4YQW - chains A and T of the 3 polymer chains in the assembly; structure by X-ray diffraction, 2.06 A resolution.

# Chain A
Molecule: DNA polymerase eta
From: Homo sapiens
Notes: EC 2.7.7.7
UniProtKB: Q9Y253 (POLH_HUMAN); residue numbers follow UniProt; this construct covers 1-432
Amino-acid sequence (435 residues; each row starts with the number of its first residue; numbers below 1 keep their minus sign (Gly-2 is residue -2)):
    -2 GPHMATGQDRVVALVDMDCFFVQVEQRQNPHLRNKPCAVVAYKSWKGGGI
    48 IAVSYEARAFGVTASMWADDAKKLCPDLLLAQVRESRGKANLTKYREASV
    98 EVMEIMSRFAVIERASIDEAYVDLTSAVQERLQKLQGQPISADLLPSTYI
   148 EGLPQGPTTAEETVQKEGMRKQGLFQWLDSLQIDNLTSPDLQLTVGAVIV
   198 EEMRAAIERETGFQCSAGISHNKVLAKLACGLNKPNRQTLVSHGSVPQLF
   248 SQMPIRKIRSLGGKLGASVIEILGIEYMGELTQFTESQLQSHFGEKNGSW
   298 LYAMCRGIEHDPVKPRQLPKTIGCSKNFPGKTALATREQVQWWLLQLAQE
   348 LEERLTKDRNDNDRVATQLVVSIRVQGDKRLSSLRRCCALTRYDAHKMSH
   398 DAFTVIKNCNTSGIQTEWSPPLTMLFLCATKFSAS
Not modelled in the structure: 155-159, 410-412
Construct notes: expression tag (-2 to 0); engineered mutation Ala38 (Gln in Q9Y253), Ala61 (Arg in Q9Y253)
Metal / ion sites: Ca2+ site 1: Asp13, Met14, Asp115 (together with 2'-deoxycytidine-5'-triphosphate); Ca2+ site 2: Asp13, Asp115, Glu116 (together with 2'-deoxycytidine-5'-triphosphate) (shared with 1 residue of chain P)
Small-molecule neighbours: 2'-deoxycytidine-5'-triphosphate (DCP): Asp13, Met14, Asp15, Cys16, Phe17, Phe18, Ile48, Ala49, Tyr52, Arg55, Ile114, Asp115, Glu116, Lys231
Swiss-Prot annotation at these positions:
  - binding site (Mg(2+)): Asp13, Met14, Asp115, Glu116
  - binding site (Mn(2+)): Asp13, Met14, Asp115, Glu116
  - natural variant: Val37 (deletion: In XPV), Leu75 (deletion: In XPV), Arg93 (R93P: In XPV), Arg111 (R111H: In XPV), Thr122 (T122P: In XPV), Gly153 (G153D: In a breast cancer sample), Thr191 (T191P: In XPV), Gly263 (G263V: In XPV), Val266 (V266D: In XPV), Gly295 (G295R: In XPV), Arg361 (R361S: In XPV)
  - mutagenesis: Tyr52 (Y52A/F: Reduces DNA polymerase activity; Y52E: Reduces DNA polymerase activity. Increases fidelity of replication and reduces translesion bypass), Ser62 (S62G: Increased DNA polymerase activity and translesion bypass compared to wild-type), Ala68 (A68S/V: Severe reduction in thymine dimer translesion bypass), Asn324 to Pro326 (Reduces binding to chromatin and to monoubiquitinated PCNA. Abolishes binding to monoubiquitinated PCNA; when associated with 705-E--H-713 Del)
From the paper describing this entry:
  - mutagenesis - Q38A/R61A (16-fold), R61A: decreased catalytic activity on 2'-deoxycytidine-5'-triphosphate
  - mutagenesis - Q38A/R61A (5.9-fold): decreased catalytic activity on dCTP insertion opposite G
  - mutagenesis - Q38A/R61A: decreased catalytic activity on dCTP incorporation opposite 8-oxoG

# Chain T
Molecule: 12-nt DNA strand
Sequence (12 nucleotides; row label = number of the first residue in the row):
     1 CATGATGACGCT
Not modelled in the structure: 1
Small-molecule neighbours: 2'-deoxycytidine-5'-triphosphate (DCP): DT3, DG4, DA5

# Chain A / chain T interface
Pairs across the interface - 40 pairs, chain A then chain T:
  Tyr39(A) - DG4(T)  phosphate contact
  Tyr39(A) - DA5(T)  hydrogen bond to the phosphate
  Trp42(A) - DT3(T)  base contact
  Gly45(A) - DG4(T)  phosphate contact
  Gly46(A) - DT3(T)  sugar contact
  Gly46(A) - DG4(T)  hydrogen bond to the phosphate
  Ile47(A) - DT3(T)  base contact
  Ile48(A) - DT3(T)  base contact
  Ile48(A) - DG4(T)  base contact
  Ser62(A) - DT3(T)  sugar contact
  Trp64(A) - DA2(T)  sugar contact
  Trp64(A) - DT3(T)  sugar contact
  Trp64(A) - DG4(T)  phosphate contact
  Lys86(A) - DT6(T)  salt bridge to the phosphate
  Ala87(A) - DA5(T)  sugar contact
  Leu89(A) - DA5(T)  phosphate contact
  Leu89(A) - DT6(T)  phosphate contact
  Arg93(A) - DT6(T)  salt bridge to the phosphate
  Arg93(A) - DG7(T)  salt bridge to the phosphate
  Lys311(A) - DC9(T)  salt bridge to the phosphate
  Arg313(A) - DA8(T)  phosphate contact
  Arg313(A) - DC9(T)  salt bridge to the phosphate
  Pro316(A) - DA8(T)  phosphate contact
  Lys317(A) - DA8(T)  hydrogen bond to the phosphate
  Lys317(A) - DC9(T)  phosphate contact
  Thr318(A) - DG7(T)  sugar contact
  Thr318(A) - DA8(T)  hydrogen bond to the phosphate
  Ile319(A) - DG7(T)  phosphate contact
  Gly320(A) - DT6(T)  sugar contact
  Gly320(A) - DG7(T)  hydrogen bond to the phosphate
  Cys321(A) - DT6(T)  phosphate contact
  Ser322(A) - DA5(T)  sugar contact
  Ser322(A) - DT6(T)  hydrogen bond to the phosphate
  Lys323(A) - DA5(T)  phosphate contact
  Asn324(A) - DG4(T)  sugar contact
  Asn324(A) - DA5(T)  hydrogen bond to the phosphate
  Pro326(A) - DT3(T)  sugar contact
  Pro326(A) - DG4(T)  phosphate contact
  Arg351(A) - DT6(T)  salt bridge to the phosphate
  Arg351(A) - DG7(T)  salt bridge to the phosphate
Other interface residues (no listed pair), chain A (32 interface residues in all): Ala38, Ala61, Arg111, Leu315, Gly327, Thr329, Glu347

# Summary
32 residues of chain A and 8 residues of chain T are in contact, with 7 hydrogen bonds and 7 salt bridges.
Polar pairs include Tyr39(A)-DA5(T), Gly46(A)-DG4(T) and Lys317(A)-DA8(T). The paper reports that Q38A/R61A
and R61A of chain A reduce catalytic activity on 2'-deoxycytidine-5'-triphosphate; Q38A/R61A of chain A reduce
catalytic activity on dCTP insertion opposite G.
Chain A is DNA polymerase eta (Homo sapiens) and chain T is a 12-nt DNA strand; the structure, Mutant Human
DNA Polymerase Eta Q38A/R61A Inserting dCTP Opposite Template G, was determined by X-ray diffraction (same
publication as 4YP3, 4YR0, 4YR2 and 4YR3).
